Entry 9CQO (electron microscopy, 3.01 A resolution); this record covers chains C and D of the 4 polymer chains in the assembly.

Chain C:
Name: Hemoglobin subunit alpha
Source organism: Homo sapiens
UniProtKB: P69905 (HBA_HUMAN); residues 1-140 here correspond to UniProt positions 2-141 (UniProt number = residue number + 1)
Sequence (140 residues; row label = number of the first residue in the row):
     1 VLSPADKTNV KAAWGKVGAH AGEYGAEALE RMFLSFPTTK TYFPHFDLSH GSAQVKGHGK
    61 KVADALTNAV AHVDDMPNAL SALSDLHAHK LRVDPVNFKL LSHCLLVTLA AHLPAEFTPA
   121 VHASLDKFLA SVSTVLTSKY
Bound ions: heme Fe near H87 (its only coordinating residue here)
Small-molecule neighbours: heme (HEM): M32, T39, Y42, F43, H45, F46, H58, K61, V62, A65, L66, L83, L86, H87, L91, V93, N97, F98, L101, V132, L136
Curated features (UniProtKB/Swiss-Prot):
  - binding site (O2): H58
  - binding site (heme b): H87
  - site: T8, N9 (Microbial infection: Cleavage), K11 (Not glycated), A13, W14 (Microbial infection: Cleavage), Y24, G25 (Microbial infection: Cleavage), L29, E30 (Microbial infection: Cleavage), H45, F46 (Microbial infection: Cleavage), D47, L48 (Microbial infection: Cleavage), S52, A53 (Microbial infection: Cleavage), V55, K56 (Microbial infection: Cleavage), K56 (Not glycated), G59, K60 (Microbial infection: Cleavage), K60 (Not glycated), K90 (Not glycated), L91, R92 (Microbial infection: Cleavage), K99 (Not glycated), L106, V107 (Microbial infection: Cleavage), T108, L109 (Microbial infection: Cleavage), V121, H122 (Microbial infection: Cleavage), S133, T134 (Microbial infection: Cleavage)
  - modified residue: S3 (Phosphoserine), K7 (N6-succinyllysine), T8 (Phosphothreonine), K11 (N6-succinyllysine), K16 (N6-acetyllysine), Y24 (Phosphotyrosine), S35 (Phosphoserine), K40 (N6-succinyllysine), S49 (Phosphoserine), S102 (Phosphoserine), T108 (Phosphothreonine), S124 (Phosphoserine), S131 (Phosphoserine), T134 (Phosphothreonine), T137 (Phosphothreonine), S138 (Phosphoserine)
  - glycosylation (N-linked (Glc) (glycation) lysine): K7, K16, K40, K61

Chain D:
Name: Hemoglobin subunit beta
Source organism: Homo sapiens
Notes: fragment: Hb_alpha
UniProtKB: P68871 (HBB_HUMAN); residues 1-146 here correspond to UniProt positions 2-147 (UniProt number = residue number + 1)
Sequence (146 residues; row label = number of the first residue in the row):
     1 VHLTPEEKSA VTALWGKVNV DEVGGEALGR LLVVYPWTQR FFESFGDLST PDAVMGNPKV
    61 KAHGKKVLGA FSDGLAHLDN LKGTFATLSE LHCDKLHVDP ENFRLLGNVL VCVLAHHFGK
   121 EFTPPVQAAY QKVVAGVANA LAHKYH
Unresolved in the structure: 144-146
Bound ions: heme Fe near H92 (its only coordinating residue here)
Small-molecule neighbours: heme (HEM): L31, T38, F41, F42, F45, H63, K66, V67, A70, F71, L88, L91, H92, L96, V98, N102, F103, L106, V137, L141
Curated features (UniProtKB/Swiss-Prot):
  - binding site ((2R)-2,3-bisphosphoglycerate): V1, H2, K82, H143
  - binding site (heme b): H63, H92
  - site: E7, K8 (Microbial infection: Cleavage), G25, E26 (Microbial infection: Cleavage), G29, R30 (Microbial infection: Cleavage), Y35, P36 (Microbial infection: Cleavage), W37, T38 (Microbial infection: Cleavage), F45, G46 (Microbial infection: Cleavage), D52, A53 (Microbial infection: Cleavage), G56, N57 (Microbial infection: Cleavage), K59 (Not glycated), F71, S72 (Microbial infection: Cleavage), G74, L75 (Microbial infection: Cleavage), K82 (Not glycated), T84, F85 (Microbial infection: Cleavage), H92, C93 (Microbial infection: Cleavage), K95 (Not glycated), R104, L105 (Microbial infection: Cleavage), L110, V111 (Microbial infection: Cleavage), G119, K120 (Microbial infection: Cleavage), F122, T123 (Microbial infection: Cleavage), A128, A129 (Microbial infection: Cleavage) and 2 more in UniProt
  - modified residue: V1 (N-acetylvaline), S9 (Phosphoserine), T12 (Phosphothreonine), S44 (Phosphoserine), T50 (Phosphothreonine), K59 (N6-acetyllysine), K82 (N6-acetyllysine), T87 (Phosphothreonine), C93 (S-nitrosocysteine), K144 (N6-acetyllysine)
  - glycosylation: V1 (N-linked (Glc) (glycation) valine), K8 (N-linked (Glc) (glycation) lysine), K17 (N-linked (Glc) (glycation) lysine), K66 (N-linked (Glc) (glycation) lysine), K120 (N-linked (Glc) (glycation) lysine), K144 (N-linked (Glc) (glycation) lysine)

Chain C / chain D interface:
Pairs across the interface - 29 pairs, chain C then chain D:
  R31(C) - F122(D)  hydrogen bond (side chain-backbone)
  R31(C) - P124(D)
  R31(C) - Q127(D)  hydrogen bond
  L34(C) - A128(D)
  S35(C) - A128(D)
  F36(C) - Q131(D)
  H103(C) - N108(D)
  H103(C) - C112(D)
  H103(C) - Q131(D)  hydrogen bond
  V107(C) - C112(D)  hydrophobic
  V107(C) - A115(D)  hydrophobic
  V107(C) - Q127(D)
  A110(C) - C112(D)
  A110(C) - H116(D)
  A111(C) - A115(D)
  A111(C) - G119(D)
  H112(C) - K120(D)
  P114(C) - H116(D)  hydrogen bond (backbone-side chain)
  F117(C) - R30(D)  hydrogen bond (backbone-side chain)
  F117(C) - H116(D)
  T118(C) - R30(D)
  P119(C) - R30(D)
  P119(C) - V33(D)
  P119(C) - M55(D)  hydrophobic
  H122(C) - R30(D)
  H122(C) - V34(D)
  A123(C) - V34(D)
  D126(C) - V34(D)
  D126(C) - Y35(D)
Other interface residues (no listed pair), chain C (21 interface residues in all): E30, C104, L106, L113, A120
Other interface residues (no listed pair), chain D (21 interface residues in all): P51, V109, V111, T123, P125

Overview:
Chain C and chain D each contribute 21 residues to their interface, with 5 hydrogen bonds. Polar contacts
include R31(C)-F122(D), R31(C)-Q127(D) and H103(C)-Q131(D). Ligands of chain C: heme. Bound to chain D: heme.
Here chain C is Hemoglobin subunit alpha and chain D is Hemoglobin subunit beta, both from Homo sapiens. Entry
9CQO (Human metHb (C1 symmetry) obtained using the SPT Labtech chameleon) was determined by electron
microscopy together with 9CQM, 9CQN, 9CQP, 9CQQ, 9CQR, 9CQS and 12 further entries from the same study.
